Entry 2RA9 (X-ray diffraction, 1.40 A resolution); this record covers chain A.

== Chain A ==
Molecule: Uncharacterized protein DUF1285
From: Shewanella baltica
UniProt: A3D5G6 (A3D5G6_9GAMM); residues 9-157 here = UniProt positions 9-157
Chain sequence (150 residues; each row starts with the number of its first residue; note: 8 numbers in that range are skipped by the numbering (no residue carries them; nothing is unmodelled there); numbering starts at 0):
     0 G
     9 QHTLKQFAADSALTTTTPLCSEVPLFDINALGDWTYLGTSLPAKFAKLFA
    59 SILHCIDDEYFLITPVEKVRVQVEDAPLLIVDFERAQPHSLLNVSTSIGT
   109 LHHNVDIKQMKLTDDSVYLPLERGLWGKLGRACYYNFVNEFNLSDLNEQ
Disordered / not traced: 0, 9-28, 156-157
Modified / non-standard residues: Mse118 (selenomethionine; parent Met)
Sequence notes: expression tag (0)
Ion coordination: Na+: N147, F149

== Summary ==
The Na+ site is built by N147 and F149.
Chain A is Uncharacterized protein DUF1285 (Shewanella baltica); the structure, Crystal structure of a duf1285
family protein (sbal_2486) from shewanella baltica os155 at 1.40 A resolution, was determined by X-ray
diffraction together with 2RE3 from the same study.
